PDB entry 6XF3 | X-ray diffraction, 2.38 A resolution | chains A and B

Chain A (and B):
Protein: Stimulator of interferon genes protein
Source organism: Homo sapiens
Notes: chain B of this document is another copy of the same molecule, construct and numbering; everything in this record applies to it too
Reference sequence: Q86WV6 (STING_HUMAN); residue numbers follow UniProt; this construct covers 155-341
Amino-acid sequence (189 residues; row label = number of the first residue in the row):
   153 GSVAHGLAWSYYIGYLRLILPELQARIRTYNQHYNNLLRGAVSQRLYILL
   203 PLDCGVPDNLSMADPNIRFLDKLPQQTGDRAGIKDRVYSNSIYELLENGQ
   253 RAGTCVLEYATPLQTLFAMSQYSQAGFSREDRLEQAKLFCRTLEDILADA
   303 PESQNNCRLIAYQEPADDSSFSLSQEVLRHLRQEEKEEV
Not modelled in the structure: 153, 272-278, 318-321, 338-341 (chain B: 153, 275-279, 318-320, 338-341)
Differences from the reference sequence: expression tag (153-154); variant R232 (His in Q86WV6)
Small-molecule neighbours: V5V ((1R,3R,15E,28R,29R,30R,31R,34R,36R,39S,41R)-29,41-difluoro-34,39-disulfanyl-2,33,35,38,40,42-hexaoxa-4,6,9,11,13,18,20,22,25,27-decaaza-34,39-diphosphaoctacyclo[28.6.4.1~3,36~.1~28,31~.0~4,8~.0~7,12~.0~19,24~.0~23,27~]dotetraconta-5,7,9,11,15,19,21,23,25-nonaene 34,39-dioxide (non-preferred name)): S162, Y163, G166, Y167, R232, I235, R238, V239, Y240, T263, P264, T267
UniProt features mapped onto this chain:
  - region: E340, V341 (C-terminal tail (CTT))
  - binding site (2',3'-cGAMP): S162, Y167, R238, T263
  - binding site (3',3'-c-di-GMP): S162, Y167, R238 to S241, T263
  - binding site (2',3'-cUAMP): Y167, R238, T263
  - modified residue: T229 (Phosphothreonine), S241 (Phosphoserine)
  - cross-link (Glycyl lysine isopeptide (Lys-Gly)): K236 (interchain with G-Cter in ubiquitin), K338 (interchain with G-Cter in SUMO)
  - natural variant: V155 (V155M: In SAVI), R232 (H232R: Activated by both 2'-3' linked cGAMP and 3'-3' linked cGAMP; this construct carries the variant), R284 (R284S: Found in a 9-month-old patient who died following a fever and severe neck abscess without indication of any severe bacterial infection)
  - mutagenesis: G158 (G158A: Constitutively active mutant that promotes the production of type I interferon in absence of cGAMP ligand; G158E: Abolished homodimerization and activation ...), S162 (S162A: Slight decrease in c-di-GMP-binding. Renders the enzyme sensitive to 5,6-dimethylxanthenone 4-acetic acid (DMXAA) drug, leading to activation of the STING1 pathway ...), G166 (G166S: Slight decrease in c-di-GMP-binding), R178 to R180 (Abolishes the endoplasmic reticulum location), G230 (G230I: Renders the enzyme sensitive to 5,6-dimethylxanthenone 4-acetic acid (DMXAA) drug, leading to activation of the STING1 pathway), K236 (K236R: Loss of deubiquitination by USP44), R238 to Y240 (Strong decrease in cGAMP-binding without affecting interaction with TBK1. Abolished ability to induce autophagy), R238 (R238A: Abolished cGAMP-binding. Abolished ability to induce autophagy), Y240 (Y240A: Abolished cGAMP-binding; Y240S: Strong decrease in c-di-GMP-binding), N242 (N242A: Strong decrease in c-di-GMP and cGAMP-binding), E260 (E260A: Strong decrease in c-di-GMP and cGAMP-binding), T263 (T263A: Strong decrease in c-di-GMP-binding), 9 further mutagenesis entries in UniProt

How chain A and chain B interact:
Pairs across the interface - 68 pairs, chain A then chain B:
  S154(A) - S154(B)
  S154(A) - V155(B)
  V155(A) - S154(B)
  V155(A) - G158(B)
  H157(A) - M271(B)
  G158(A) - V155(B)
  G158(A) - L159(B)
  L159(A) - G158(B)
  L159(A) - S162(B)
  W161(A) - M271(B)  hydrophobic
  S162(A) - T267(B)
  I165(A) - T267(B)
  I165(A) - A270(B)  hydrophobic
  Y167(A) - I235(B)
  V208(A) - A233(B)  hydrophobic
  P209(A) - A233(B)
  D210(A) - D231(B)
  D210(A) - R232(B)
  D210(A) - A233(B)  hydrogen bond (side chain-backbone)
  D210(A) - G234(B)  hydrogen bond (backbone-backbone)
  N211(A) - K236(B)
  L212(A) - G234(B)
  F221(A) - K236(B)
  K224(A) - K236(B)
  K224(A) - D237(B)  salt bridge
  D231(A) - D210(B)
  R232(A) - D210(B)
  R232(A) - T263(B)
  R232(A) - Q266(B)  hydrogen bond
  A233(A) - V208(B)  hydrophobic
  A233(A) - P209(B)
  A233(A) - D210(B)
  A233(A) - E260(B)
  A233(A) - Y261(B)  hydrogen bond (backbone-backbone)
  A233(A) - T263(B)
  G234(A) - D210(B)  hydrogen bond (backbone-backbone)
  G234(A) - L212(B)
  G234(A) - S243(B)
  G234(A) - Y245(B)  hydrogen bond (backbone-side chain)
  G234(A) - L259(B)
  I235(A) - Y167(B)
  I235(A) - S241(B)
  I235(A) - S243(B)
  I235(A) - E260(B)
  K236(A) - N211(B)  hydrogen bond
  K236(A) - F221(B)
  K236(A) - K224(B)
  K236(A) - S243(B)  hydrogen bond (backbone-side chain)
  D237(A) - K224(B)  salt bridge
  R238(A) - T263(B)  hydrogen bond
  V239(A) - V239(B)  hydrophobic
  S241(A) - I235(B)
  S243(A) - G234(B)
  S243(A) - I235(B)
  S243(A) - K236(B)  hydrogen bond (side chain-backbone)
  Y245(A) - G234(B)  hydrogen bond (side chain-backbone)
  L259(A) - G234(B)
  E260(A) - A233(B)
  E260(A) - I235(B)
  Y261(A) - A233(B)  hydrogen bond (backbone-backbone)
  T263(A) - R232(B)
  T263(A) - A233(B)
  T263(A) - R238(B)  hydrogen bond
  Q266(A) - R232(B)  hydrogen bond
  T267(A) - S162(B)
  T267(A) - I165(B)
  A270(A) - I165(B)  hydrophobic
  M271(A) - W161(B)  hydrophobic
Interface residues without a listed pair, chain B (36 interface residues in all): H157

Overview:
The chain A/chain B interface involves 36 residues from each chain, with 14 hydrogen bonds and 2 salt bridges.
Polar contacts include K224(A)-D237(B), D210(A)-A233(B) and R232(A)-Q266(B). Bound to chain A: compound V5V.
Chain A and chain B are both Stimulator of interferon genes protein (Homo sapiens); the structure, Crystal
structure of STING in complex with E7766, was determined by X-ray diffraction, deposited together with 6XF4.
